PDB entry 9D3B | electron microscopy, 3.71 A resolution | chains A and B of the 4 polymer chains in the assembly

Chain A:
Protein: Glutamate receptor ionotropic, NMDA 1
Source organism: Homo sapiens
UniProt: Q05586 (NMDZ1_HUMAN); numbering as in UniProt (aligned over 23-847)
Sequence (825 residues; each row starts with the number of its first residue):
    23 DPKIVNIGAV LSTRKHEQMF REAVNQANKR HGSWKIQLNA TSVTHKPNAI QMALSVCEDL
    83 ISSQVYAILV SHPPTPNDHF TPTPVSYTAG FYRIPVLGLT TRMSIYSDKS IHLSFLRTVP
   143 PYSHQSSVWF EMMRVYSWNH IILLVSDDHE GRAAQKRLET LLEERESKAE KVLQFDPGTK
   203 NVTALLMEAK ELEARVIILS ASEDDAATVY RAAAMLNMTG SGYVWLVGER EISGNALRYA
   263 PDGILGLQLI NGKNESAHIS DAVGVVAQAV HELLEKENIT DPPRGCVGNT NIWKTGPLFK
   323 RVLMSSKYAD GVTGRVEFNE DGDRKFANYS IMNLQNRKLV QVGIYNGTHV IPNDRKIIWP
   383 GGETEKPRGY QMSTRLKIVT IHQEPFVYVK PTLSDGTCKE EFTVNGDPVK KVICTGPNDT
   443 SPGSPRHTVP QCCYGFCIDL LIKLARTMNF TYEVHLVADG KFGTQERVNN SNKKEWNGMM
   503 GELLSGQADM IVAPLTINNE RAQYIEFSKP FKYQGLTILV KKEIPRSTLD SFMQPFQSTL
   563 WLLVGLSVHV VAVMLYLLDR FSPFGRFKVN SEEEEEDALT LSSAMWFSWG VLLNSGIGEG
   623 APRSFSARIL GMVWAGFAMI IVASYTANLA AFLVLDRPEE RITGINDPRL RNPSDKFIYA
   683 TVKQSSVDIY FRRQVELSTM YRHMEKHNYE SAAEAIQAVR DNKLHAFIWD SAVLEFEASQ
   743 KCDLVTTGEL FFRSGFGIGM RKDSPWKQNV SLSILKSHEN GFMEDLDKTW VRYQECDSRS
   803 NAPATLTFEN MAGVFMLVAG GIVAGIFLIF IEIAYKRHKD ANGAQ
Not modelled in the structure: 23-24, 491-494, 546-551, 586-600, 800-814, 838-847
Differences from the reference sequence: engineered mutation Asn844 (Arg in Q05586), Gly845 (Arg in Q05586), Ala846 (Lys in Q05586)
UniProt features mapped onto this chain:
  - region: Leu603 to Pro624 (Pore-forming)
  - binding site (glycine): Pro516, Thr518, Arg523, Ser688, Asp732
  - glycosylation (N-linked (GlcNAc...) asparagine): Asn61, Asn203, Asn239, Asn276, Asn300, Asn350, Asn368, Asn440, Asn471, Asn491, Asn674, Asn771
  - natural variant: Arg217 (R217W: In NDHMSR), Asp227 (D227H: In NDHMSR; uncertain significance), Arg306 (R306Q: Found in a patient with schizophrenia; uncertain significance), Asp552 (D552E: In NDHMSD), Pro557 (P557R: In NDHMSD), Ser560 (S560SS: In NDHMSD), Gly618 (G618R: In NDHMSD), Gly620 (G620R: In NDHMSD), Ala637 (A637S: In NDHMSD; uncertain significance; A637V: In NDHMSD; uncertain significance), Gly638 (G638A: In NDHMSD; G638V: In NDHMSD), Met641 (M641I: In NDHMSD; M641L: In NDHMSD; M641V: In NDHMSD), Ile642 (I642T: In NDHMSD; uncertain significance), 13 further natural variant entries in UniProt
  - mutagenesis: Ile642 (I642L: Slight decrease in glutamate and glycine agonist potency; mutant channels are activated at 2-fold higher glutamate and glycine concentrations), Val644 (V644M: Increase in glutamate and glycine agonist potency; mutant channels are activated lower glutamate and glycine concentrations), Ala653 (A653G: Increase in glutamate and glycine agonist potency; mutant channels are activated lower glutamate and glycine concentrations), Met813 (M813V: Slight decrease in glycine agonist potency; no effect on glutamate agonist potency)
Disulfides: Cys79-Cys308, Cys420-Cys454, Cys436-Cys455, Cys744-Cys798
Covalent attachments: N-acetylglucosamine (NAG) linked to Asn771
Ligand contacts: glycine (GLY): Phe484, Gly485, Pro516, Leu517, Thr518, Arg523, Ser687, Ser688, Trp731

Chain B:
Protein: Glutamate receptor ionotropic, NMDA 2B
Source organism: Homo sapiens
UniProt: Q13224 (NMDE2_HUMAN); residues 27-852 here = UniProt positions 27-852
Sequence (884 residues; each row starts with the number of its first residue; numbers below 1 keep their minus sign (Trp-8 is residue -8)):
    -8 WSHPQFEKGG GSGGGSGGSA WSHPQFEKGA LVPRGRSQKS PPSIGIAVIL VGTSDEVAIK
    52 DAHEKDDFHH LSVVPRVELV AMNETDPKSI ITRICDLMSD RKIQGVVFAD DTDQEAIAQI
   112 LDFISAQTLT PILGIHGGSS MIMADKDESS MFFQFGPSIE QQASVMLNIM EEYDWYIFSI
   172 VTTYFPGYQD FVNKIRSTIE NSFVGWELEE VLLLDMSLDD GDSKIQNQLK KLQSPIILLY
   232 CTKEEATYIF EVANSVGLTG YGYTWIVPSL VAGDTDTVPA EFPTGLISVS YDEWDYGLPA
   292 RVRDGIAIIT TAASDMLSEH SFIPEPKSSC YNTHEKRIYQ SNMLNRYLIN VTFEGRNLSF
   352 SEDGYQMHPK LVIILLNKER KWERVGKWKD KSLQMKYYVW PRMCPETEEQ EDDHLSIVTL
   412 EEAPFVIVES VDPLSGTCMR NTVPCQKRIV TENKTDEEPG YIKKCCKGFC IDILKKISKS
   472 VKFTYDLYLV TNGKHGKKIN GTWNGMIGEV VMKRAYMAVG SLTINEERSE VVDFSVPFIE
   532 TGISVMVSRS NGTVSPSAFL EPFSADVWVM MFVMLLIVSA VAVFVFEYFS PVGYNRSLAD
   592 GREPGGPSFT IGKAIWLLWG LVFNNSVPVQ NPKGTTSKIM VSVWAFFAVI FLASYTANLA
   652 AFMIQEEYVD QVSGLSDKKF QRPNDFSPPF RFGTVPNGST ERNIRNNYAE MHAYMGKFNQ
   712 RGVDDALLSL KTGKLDAFIY DAAVLNYMAG RDEGCKLVTI GSGKVFASTG YGIAIQKDSG
   772 WKRQVDLAIL QLFGDGEMEE LEALWLTGIC HNEKNEVMSS QLDIDNMAGV FYMLGAAMAL
   832 SLITFISEHL FYWQFRHSFM GGPGSGATNF SLLKQAGDVE ENPG
Not modelled in the structure: -8 to 33, 394-402, 441-450, 543-548, 582-599, 805-811, 846-875
Differences from the reference sequence: expression tag (-8 to 26, 853-875); engineered mutation Ser588 (Cys in Q13224), Ser838 (Cys in Q13224), Ser849 (Cys in Q13224)
UniProt features mapped onto this chain:
  - region: Lys604 to Pro623 (Pore-forming)
  - binding site (Zn(2+)): His127, Glu284
  - binding site (L-glutamate): Thr514, Arg519, Ser690, Thr691, Asp732
  - site: Asn615 (Functional determinant of NMDA receptors)
  - glycosylation (N-linked (GlcNAc...) asparagine): Asn74, Asn341, Asn348, Asn444, Asn491, Asn542, Asn688
  - natural variant: Ile50 (I50N: Found in a patient with schizophrenia; uncertain significance), Leu362 (L362M: Found in a patient with schizophrenia; uncertain significance), Glu413 (E413G: In MRD6), Cys436 (C436R: In MRD6), Cys456 (C456Y: In MRD6), Cys461 (C461F: In MRD6), Arg540 (R540H: In DEE27), Pro553 (P553L: In MRD6), Asn615 (N615I: In DEE27), Val618 (V618G: In DEE27), Tyr646 (Y646C: In DEE27), Asn649 (N649S: In DEE27; uncertain significance), 6 further natural variant entries in UniProt
  - mutagenesis: Pro553 (P553R: Changed glutamate-gated calcium ion channel activity characterized by increased glutamate and glycine potency and slowed response rise time and deactivation time course), Ala636 (A636P: Severely reduced localization to cell membrane; A636V: Reduced localization to cell membrane ...), Ala639 (A639V: Reduced localization to cell membrane. Affects glutamate-gated calcium ion channel activity resulting in increased agonist potency and mutant channels activated at lower glutamate and glycine ...), Ile641 (I641T: Reduced localization to cell membrane. Affects glutamate-gated calcium ion channel activity resulting in increased agonist potency and mutant channels activated at lower glutamate and glycine ...), Asn649 (N649T: Affects glutamate-gated calcium ion channel activity resulting in increased agonist potency and mutant channels activated at lower glutamate and glycine concentrations), Ala652 (A652G: No significant effect on glutamate and glycine agonist potency), Ile655 (I655F: Reduced localization to cell membrane), Met818 (M818V: Increased glutamate and glycine agonist potency)
Disulfides: Cys86-Cys321, Cys429-Cys456, Cys436-Cys457, Cys746-Cys801
Covalent attachments: N-acetylglucosamine (NAG) linked to Asn688
Ligand contacts: glutamic acid (GLU): His486, Ser512, Leu513, Thr514, Arg519, Val686, Gly689, Ser690, Thr691, Tyr731, Asp732, Tyr762

Interface between chain A and chain B:
Pairs across the interface (75; chain A residue first):
  Ala71(A) - Gln118(B)
  Ile72(A) - Cys321(B)
  Ile72(A) - Tyr322(B)  hydrophobic
  Ile72(A) - Asn323(B)
  Ile72(A) - Thr324(B)
  Ala75(A) - Ile82(B)
  Leu76(A) - Thr83(B)
  Cys79(A) - Lys79(B)
  Pro106(A) - Phe114(B)  hydrophobic
  Tyr109(A) - Gln110(B)
  Tyr109(A) - Ile111(B)  hydrogen bond (side chain-backbone)
  Tyr109(A) - Phe114(B)  hydrophobic
  Phe113(A) - Ala107(B)
  Phe113(A) - Gln110(B)
  Phe113(A) - Ile111(B)  hydrophobic
  Tyr114(A) - Pro78(B)
  Asp130(A) - Asp136(B)
  Ser132(A) - Asp136(B)
  Ser132(A) - Pro177(B)
  Cys308(A) - Asp77(B)
  Cys308(A) - Lys79(B)
  Val309(A) - Asp77(B)
  Val309(A) - Lys79(B)
  Arg323(A) - Ser208(B)  hydrogen bond (side chain-backbone)
  Arg323(A) - Leu209(B)
  Arg323(A) - Asp210(B)
  Arg489(A) - Glu191(B)
  Arg489(A) - Asn192(B)
  Lys495(A) - Glu191(B)  salt bridge
  Lys495(A) - Asn192(B)
  Lys496(A) - Glu191(B)  salt bridge
  Pro557(A) - Leu813(B)
  Gln559(A) - Leu813(B)  hydrogen bond (side chain-backbone)
  Leu562(A) - Leu813(B)  hydrophobic
  Leu562(A) - Asp814(B)
  Leu562(A) - Ile815(B)  hydrophobic
  Leu580(A) - Phe836(B)
  Phe583(A) - Phe836(B)  hydrophobic
  Pro585(A) - Glu839(B)
  Val613(A) - Asn616(B)  hydrogen bond (backbone-side chain)
  Asn616(A) - Asn615(B)  hydrogen bond (side chain-backbone)
  Asn616(A) - Asn616(B)  hydrogen bond
  Ser617(A) - Ser617(B)
  Gly618(A) - Ser617(B)
  Gly620(A) - Pro619(B)
  Glu621(A) - Pro619(B)
  Gly622(A) - Pro619(B)
  Ala623(A) - Pro619(B)
  Pro624(A) - Trp607(B)  hydrophobic
  Phe627(A) - Thr835(B)
  Ser628(A) - Phe836(B)
  Arg630(A) - Gly603(B)  hydrogen bond (side chain-backbone)
  Arg630(A) - Lys604(B)
  Arg630(A) - Trp607(B)
  Ile631(A) - Ser832(B)
  Ile631(A) - Thr835(B)
  Gly633(A) - Trp607(B)
  Gly633(A) - Trp610(B)
  Met634(A) - Trp607(B)  hydrophobic
  Met634(A) - Trp610(B)  hydrophobic
  Val635(A) - Ala828(B)  hydrophobic
  Ala637(A) - Trp610(B)  hydrophobic
  Ala637(A) - Phe614(B)  hydrophobic
  Met641(A) - Phe614(B)  hydrophobic
  Ile642(A) - Phe550(B)  hydrophobic
  Ala645(A) - Thr647(B)
  Ala645(A) - Leu650(B)  hydrophobic
  Thr648(A) - Thr647(B)  hydrogen bond
  Asn650(A) - Leu813(B)
  Val656(A) - Ile655(B)  hydrophobic
  Pro670(A) - Gly799(B)
  Pro670(A) - Ile800(B)  hydrophobic
  Arg671(A) - Ile800(B)
  Val697(A) - Arg431(B)
  Ser700(A) - Arg431(B)  hydrogen bond
Other interface residues (no listed pair), chain A (59 interface residues in all): Thr105, Thr312, Leu565, Ser584, Gly638, Phe639, Ala649, Ala652, Leu657
Other interface residues (no listed pair), chain B (54 interface residues in all): Thr76, Ser188, Val618, Val620, Ala651, Arg742, Gln812, Met818, Leu825

Summary:
59 residues of chain A and 54 residues of chain B are in contact, with 9 hydrogen bonds and 2 salt bridges.
Polar contacts include Lys495(A)-Glu191(B), Lys496(A)-Glu191(B) and Tyr109(A)-Ile111(B). Ligands of chain A:
glycine. Chain B binds glutamic acid. Covalently linked N-acetylglucosamine: at Asn771(A).
Chain A is Glutamate receptor ionotropic, NMDA 1 and chain B is Glutamate receptor ionotropic, NMDA 2B, both
from Homo sapiens; the structure, Gly-,Glu-,(S)-DQP-997-74 bound GluN1a-2B-2D NMDAR, was determined by
electron microscopy (same publication as 9D37, 9D38, 9D39, 9D3A and 9D3C).
